Entry 4EOK (X-ray diffraction, 2.57 A resolution); this record covers chains A and B.

== Chain A ==
Molecule: Cyclin-dependent kinase 2
Organism: Homo sapiens
Notes: EC 2.7.11.22
UniProtKB: P24941 (CDK2_HUMAN); residues 1-297 here = UniProt positions 1-297
Sequence (300 residues; row label = number of the first residue in the row; numbers below 1 keep their minus sign (Leu-2 is residue -2)):
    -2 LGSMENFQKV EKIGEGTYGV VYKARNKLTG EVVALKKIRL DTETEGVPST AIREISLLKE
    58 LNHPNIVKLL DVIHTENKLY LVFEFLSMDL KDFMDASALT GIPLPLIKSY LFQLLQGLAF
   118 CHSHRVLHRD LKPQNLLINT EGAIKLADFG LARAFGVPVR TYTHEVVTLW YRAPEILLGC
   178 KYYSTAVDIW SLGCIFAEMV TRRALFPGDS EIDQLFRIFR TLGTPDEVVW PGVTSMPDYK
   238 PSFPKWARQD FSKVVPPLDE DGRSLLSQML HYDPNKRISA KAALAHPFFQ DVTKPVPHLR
Disordered / not traced: -2 to -1, 38-41
Modified / non-standard residues: Thr160 (phosphothreonine; TPO)
Sequence notes: expression tag (-2 to 0); engineered mutation Ser84 (His in P24941), Met85 (Gln in P24941), Asp89 (Lys in P24941)
Ligand contacts: 4SP (O6-cyclohexylmethoxy-2-(4'-sulphamoylanilino) purine): Ile10, Gly11, Glu12, Gly13, Val18, Ala31, Val64, Phe80, Glu81, Phe82, Leu83, Ser84, Met85, Asp86, Asp89, Gln131, Asn132, Leu134, Asp145
Curated features (UniProtKB/Swiss-Prot):
  - active site: Asp127 (Proton acceptor)
  - binding site (ATP): Ile10 to Val18, Lys33, Glu81 to Leu83, Asp86, Lys129 to Asn132, Asp145
  - binding site (Mg(2+)): Asn132, Asp145
  - site (CDK7 binding): Lys9, Leu166
  - modified residue: Met1 (N-acetylmethionine), Lys6 (N6-acetyllysine), Thr14 (Phosphothreonine), Tyr15 (Phosphotyrosine), Tyr19 (Phosphotyrosine), Thr160 (Phosphothreonine)
  - natural variant: Pro45 (P45L: In a glioblastoma multiforme sample)
  - mutagenesis: Lys9 (K9F: Reduced phosphorylation by CAK), Thr14 (T14A: 2-fold increase in activity), Tyr15 (Y15F: 2-fold increase in activity), Thr160 (T160A: Abolishes activity), Leu166 (L166R: Reduced phosphorylation by CAK and reduced kinase activity)

== Chain B ==
Molecule: Cyclin-A2
Organism: Homo sapiens
Notes: fragment: C-terminal fragment
UniProtKB: P20248 (CCNA2_HUMAN); numbering as in UniProt (aligned over 175-432)
Sequence (258 residues; numbered 175 to 432; the number before each row is that of its first residue):
   175 VPDYHEDIHT YLREMEVKCK PKVGYMKKQP DITNSMRAIL VDWLVEVGEE YKLQNETLHL
   235 AVNYIDRFLS SMSVLRGKLQ LVGTAAMLLA SKFEEIYPPE VAEFVYITDD TYTKKQVLRM
   295 EHLVLKVLTF DLAAPTVNQF LTQYFLHQQP ANCKVESLAM FLGELSLIDA DPYLKYLPSV
   355 IAGAAFHLAL YTVTGQSWPE SLIRKTGYTL ESLKPCLMDL HQTYLKAPQH AQQSIREKYK
   415 NSKYHGVSLL NPPETLNL
Ligand contacts: monothioglycerol (SGM): Met189, Lys192, Cys193, Arg241, Asp305

== Chain A / chain B interface ==
Residue-residue contacts - 60 pairs, chain A then chain B:
  Leu37(A) - His296(B)
  Glu42(A) - Lys266(B)  hydrogen bond (backbone-side chain)
  Glu42(A) - Glu274(B)
  Glu42(A) - Val275(B)  hydrogen bond (side chain-backbone)
  Gly43(A) - Lys266(B)
  Gly43(A) - Leu292(B)
  Gly43(A) - Glu295(B)
  Val44(A) - Lys266(B)  hydrogen bond (backbone-side chain)
  Val44(A) - Glu295(B)  hydrogen bond (backbone-side chain)
  Val44(A) - His296(B)
  Val44(A) - Leu299(B)  hydrophobic
  Ser46(A) - Lys266(B)
  Ile49(A) - Leu263(B)  hydrophobic
  Ile49(A) - Lys266(B)
  Ile49(A) - Leu306(B)  hydrophobic
  Arg50(A) - Lys266(B)
  Arg50(A) - Phe267(B)  hydrogen bond (side chain-backbone)
  Arg50(A) - Glu269(B)
  Ile52(A) - Phe304(B)  hydrophobic
  Ser53(A) - Phe267(B)
  Ser53(A) - Phe304(B)
  Ser53(A) - Leu306(B)
  Lys56(A) - Thr303(B)  hydrogen bond (side chain-backbone)
  Lys56(A) - Asp305(B)  salt bridge
  Glu57(A) - Tyr185(B)  hydrogen bond
  Glu57(A) - Met189(B)
  Glu57(A) - Ala307(B)
  Val69(A) - Phe304(B)  hydrophobic
  His71(A) - His296(B)  hydrogen bond
  His71(A) - Lys300(B)
  Glu73(A) - His296(B)  salt bridge
  His119(A) - Tyr178(B)
  His119(A) - Ile182(B)
  Ser120(A) - Tyr178(B)
  Ser120(A) - Asp181(B)  hydrogen bond
  Ser120(A) - Ile182(B)
  His121(A) - Tyr185(B)
  Arg122(A) - Ile182(B)
  Arg122(A) - Tyr185(B)
  Arg122(A) - Ala307(B)  hydrogen bond (side chain-backbone)
  Arg150(A) - Glu268(B)  salt bridge
  Ala151(A) - Phe267(B)  hydrophobic
  Phe152(A) - Ile182(B)  hydrophobic
  Val154(A) - His179(B)
  Val154(A) - Ile182(B)  hydrophobic
  Val154(A) - Thr316(B)  hydrogen bond (backbone-side chain)
  Val154(A) - Gln317(B)  hydrogen bond (backbone-backbone)
  Pro155(A) - Thr316(B)
  Arg157(A) - Gln228(B)
  Arg157(A) - Glu268(B)  salt bridge
  Thr158(A) - Ile270(B)
  Tyr159(A) - Ile270(B)
  Thr160(A) - Glu269(B)
  Thr160(A) - Ile270(B)
  Ser276(A) - Asp177(B)
  Ser276(A) - Tyr178(B)
  Ala277(A) - Tyr178(B)  hydrogen bond (backbone-side chain)
  Lys278(A) - Asp177(B)  hydrogen bond (side chain-backbone)
  Lys278(A) - Tyr178(B)  hydrogen bond (backbone-side chain)
  Lys278(A) - Asp181(B)  salt bridge
Also at the interface, not in a pair above, chain A (34 interface residues in all): Leu54, Leu76, Ala116, Thr182
Also at the interface, not in a pair above, chain B (31 interface residues in all): Leu186, Glu230, Leu320

== Summary ==
34 residues of chain A face 31 of chain B across their interface, with 15 hydrogen bonds and 5 salt bridges.
Polar contacts include Lys56(A)-Asp305(B), Glu73(A)-His296(B) and Arg150(A)-Glu268(B). Chain A binds compound
4SP. Chain B binds monothioglycerol.
Here chain A is Cyclin-dependent kinase 2 and chain B is Cyclin-A2, both from Homo sapiens. Entry 4EOK (Thr
160 phosphorylated CDK2 H84S, Q85M, K89D - human cyclin A3 complex with the inhibitor NU6102) was determined
by X-ray diffraction, deposited together with 4EOI, 4EOJ, 4EOL, 4EOM, 4EON, 4EOO and 4 further entries.
